Entry 9LZW (electron microscopy, 3.10 A resolution); this record covers chains C and F of the 12 polymer chains in the assembly.

[Chain C]
Molecule: Capsid protein alpha
From: Flock house virus
Notes: EC 3.4.23.44
Reference sequence: P12870 (CAPSD_FHV); numbering as in UniProt (aligned over 1-363)
Amino-acid sequence (363 residues; row label = number of the first residue in the row):
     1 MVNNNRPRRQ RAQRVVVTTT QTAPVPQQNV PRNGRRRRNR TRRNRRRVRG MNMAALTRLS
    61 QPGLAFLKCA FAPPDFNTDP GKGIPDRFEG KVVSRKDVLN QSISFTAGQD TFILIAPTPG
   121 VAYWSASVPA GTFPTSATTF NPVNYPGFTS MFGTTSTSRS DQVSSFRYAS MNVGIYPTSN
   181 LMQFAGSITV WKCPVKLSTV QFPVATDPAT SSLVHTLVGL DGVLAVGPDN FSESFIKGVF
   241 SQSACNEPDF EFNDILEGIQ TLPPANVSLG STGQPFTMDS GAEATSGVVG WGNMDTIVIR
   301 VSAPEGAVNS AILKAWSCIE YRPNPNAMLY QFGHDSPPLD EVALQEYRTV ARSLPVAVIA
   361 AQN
Disordered / not traced: 1-54
Cystine bridges: Cys69-Cys318
Curated features (UniProtKB/Swiss-Prot):
  - active site: Asp75
  - binding site (Ca(2+)): Asp161, Asp221, Asp249, Glu251, Gly273
  - site: Asn363 (Cleavage)
  - mutagenesis: Asn363 (N363A/D/T: Prevents maturation cleavage)

[Chain F]
Molecule: Capsid protein alpha
From: Flock house virus
Notes: EC 3.4.23.44
Reference sequence: P12870 (CAPSD_FHV); residue numbers follow UniProt; this construct covers 364-407
Amino-acid sequence (44 residues; each row starts with the number of its first residue):
   364 ASMWERVKSI IKSSLAAASN IPGPIGVAAS GISGLSALFE GFGF
Disordered / not traced: 364, 382-407
Curated features (UniProtKB/Swiss-Prot):
  - site (Interaction with viral RNA genome): Phe402, Phe405, Phe407
  - mutagenesis: Phe402 (F402A: Lack in specificity of viral RNA encapsidation), Glu403 (E403A: No effect on specificity of viral RNA encapsidation), Phe405 (F405A: Lack in specificity of viral RNA encapsidation), Phe407 (F407A: Lack in specificity of viral RNA encapsidation)

[Chain C / chain F interface]
Pairs across the interface (13; chain C residue first):
  Ala55(C) - Leu378(F)
  Leu56(C) - Ile374(F)  hydrophobic
  Arg58(C) - Leu378(F)
  Lys68(C) - Trp367(F)
  Asp75(C) - Ser365(F)
  Asp75(C) - Met366(F)
  Asp75(C) - Trp367(F)  hydrogen bond (side chain-backbone)
  Phe76(C) - Trp367(F)  hydrophobic
  Gln242(C) - Met366(F)
  Glu346(C) - Ser377(F)
  Glu346(C) - Leu378(F)
  Gln362(C) - Met366(F)
  Asn363(C) - Met366(F)
Interface residues without a listed pair, chain C (17 interface residues in all): Leu67, Phe240, Thr349, Val350, Ser353, Leu354, Val358
Interface residues without a listed pair, chain F (11 interface residues in all): Arg369, Val370, Lys371, Ile373, Lys375

[Summary]
17 residues of chain C face 11 of chain F across their interface, with 1 hydrogen bond. The hydrogen-bonded
pair is Asp75(C)-Trp367(F). From UniProt: active-site residue Asp75(C), 5 Ca2+-binding residues and one
mutagenesis site on chain C; 4 mutagenesis sites on chain F.
Chain C is Capsid protein alpha and chain F is Capsid protein alpha, both from Flock house virus; the
structure, Bent-contact of Flock House Virus early disassembly intermediate, was determined by electron
microscopy together with 9LZL from the same study.
